PDB entry 6SCP | X-ray diffraction, 1.80 A resolution | chains A and B

Chain A (and B):
Name: Cell division protein SepF
From: Corynebacterium glutamicum ATCC 13032
Notes: chain B of this document is another copy of the same molecule, construct and numbering; everything in this record applies to it too
UniProtKB: Q8NNN6 (Q8NNN6_CORGL); numbering as in UniProt (aligned over 64-152)
Chain sequence (90 residues; row label = number of the first residue in the row):
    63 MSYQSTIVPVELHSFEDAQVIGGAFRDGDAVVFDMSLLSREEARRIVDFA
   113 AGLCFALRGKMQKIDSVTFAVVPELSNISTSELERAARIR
Unresolved in the structure: 150-152
Sequence notes: initiating methionine (63)
Bound ions: Zn2+ site 1: Met63 (shared with Glu73(B) of chain B); Zn2+ site 2: Glu73, His75 (shared with Gln66(B), Asp91(B) of chain B); Zn2+ site 3: Glu78, Asp79 (shared with Asp89(B) of chain B); Zn2+ site 4: Asp91 (shared with His75(B) of chain B)
From the paper describing this entry:
  - mutagenesis - K125E/F131A: abolished growth
  - mutagenesis - K125E/F131A: abolished localization
  - mutagenesis - K125E/F131A (7.2-fold): decreased binding to FtsZ

How chain A and chain B interact:
Pairs across the interface - 39 pairs, chain A then chain B:
  Phe77(A) with Asp110(B)
  Gln81(A) with Phe117(B)
  Gly84(A) with Phe117(B)
  Gly85(A) with Phe117(B)
  Arg88(A) with Phe117(B), hydrogen bond (side chain-backbone); Ala118(B); Arg120(B)
  Glu103(A) with Arg106(B)
  Arg106(A) with Arg106(B); Arg107(B)
  Arg107(A) with Arg106(B); Asp110(B), salt bridge
  Asp110(A) with Phe77(B); Arg107(B), salt bridge; Phe111(B)
  Phe111(A) with Asp110(B); Ala113(B); Gly114(B); Phe117(B), hydrophobic
  Ala113(A) with Phe111(B)
  Gly114(A) with Phe111(B); Gly114(B); Leu115(B)
  Leu115(A) with Gly114(B); Phe117(B), hydrophobic; Ala118(B)
  Phe117(A) with Gln81(B); Gly84(B); Gly85(B); Arg88(B), hydrogen bond (backbone-side chain); Phe111(B), hydrophobic
  Ala118(A) with Arg88(B); Leu115(B), hydrophobic; Ala118(B), hydrophobic; Leu119(B), hydrophobic
  Leu119(A) with Ala118(B), hydrophobic; Leu119(B), hydrophobic
  Arg120(A) with Arg88(B); Asp89(B), salt bridge

In short:
Chain A and chain B each contribute 17 residues to their interface; the contacts include 2 hydrogen bonds and
3 salt bridges. Polar contacts include Arg107(A)-Asp110(B), Arg120(A)-Asp89(B) and Arg88(A)-Phe117(B). The
Zn2+ site 2 is built by Glu73(A) and His75(A). From the paper: K125E/F131A of chain A abolish growth;
K125E/F131A of chain A abolish localization.
Chain A and chain B are both Cell division protein SepF (Corynebacterium glutamicum ATCC 13032); the
structure, Cell Division Protein SepF in complex with C-terminal domain of FtsZ, was determined by X-ray
diffraction, deposited together with 6SAT and 6SCS.
